PDB entry 1UOJ | X-ray diffraction, 2.40 A resolution | chains A and C of the 4 polymer chains in the assembly

Chain A (and C):
Name: Pa-I galactophilic lectin
Source organism: Pseudomonas aeruginosa
Notes: chain C of this document is another copy of the same molecule, construct and numbering; everything in this record applies to it too
UniProtKB: Q05097 (PA1L_PSEAE); residue numbers follow UniProt; this construct covers 1-121
Amino-acid sequence (121 residues; numbered 1 to 121; the number before each row is that of its first residue):
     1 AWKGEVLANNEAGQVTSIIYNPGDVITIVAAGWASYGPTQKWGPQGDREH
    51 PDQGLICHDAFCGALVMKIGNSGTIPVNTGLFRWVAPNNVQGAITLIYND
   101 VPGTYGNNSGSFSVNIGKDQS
Reported in the primary citation:
  - conformationally variable residues (side-chain flip): Asn107

Chain A / chain C interface:
Pairs across the interface - 7 pairs, chain A then chain C:
  Arg83(A) with Gln120(C); Ser121(C), hydrogen bond (side chain-backbone)
  Asp119(A) with Gln120(C)
  Gln120(A) with Arg83(C); Asp119(C), hydrogen bond; Gln120(C), hydrogen bond (side chain-backbone)
  Ser121(A) with Arg83(C), hydrogen bond (backbone-side chain)

Overview:
Chain A and chain C each contribute 4 residues to their interface; the contacts include 4 hydrogen bonds.
Polar contacts include Arg83(A)-Ser121(C), Gln120(A)-Asp119(C) and Gln120(A)-Gln120(C). The paper reports
conformational variability at Asn107(A).
Both chains are Pa-I galactophilic lectin (Pseudomonas aeruginosa). Entry 1UOJ (Crystal structure of
pseudomonas aeruginosa lectin 1 in the calcium-free state) was determined by X-ray diffraction, deposited
together with 1OKO.
